PDB entry 4IR4 | X-ray diffraction, 2.05 A resolution | chain A

Chain A:
Name: Bromodomain adjacent to zinc finger domain protein 2B
From: Homo sapiens
Notes: fragment: Bromodomain (residues 2054-2168)
UniProtKB: Q9UIF8 (BAZ2B_HUMAN); residues 1858-1972 here correspond to UniProt positions 2054-2168 (UniProt number = residue number + 196)
Chain sequence (117 residues; each row starts with the number of its first residue):
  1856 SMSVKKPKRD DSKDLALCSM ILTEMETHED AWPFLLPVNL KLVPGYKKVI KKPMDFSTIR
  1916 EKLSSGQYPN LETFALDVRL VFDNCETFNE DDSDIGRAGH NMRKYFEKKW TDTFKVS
Unresolved in the structure: 1972
Sequence notes: expression tag (1856-1857)
Residues lining bound ligands: IR4 (1-[7-(morpholin-4-yl)-1-(pyridin-2-yl)indolizin-3-yl]ethanone): W1887, P1888, F1889, V1893, L1897, V1898, Y1901, F1943, N1944, I1950

Overview:
Ligands of chain A: compound IR4.
Chain A is Bromodomain adjacent to zinc finger domain protein 2B (Homo sapiens); the structure, Crystal
Structure of the bromodomain of human BAZ2B in complex with
1-[7-(morpholin-4-yl)-1-(pyridin-2-yl)indolizin-3-yl]ethanone (GSK2834113A), was determined by X-ray
diffraction, deposited together with 4RVR, 4IR3, 4IR5 and 4IR6.
